Entry 8GIZ (electron microscopy, 2.70 A resolution); this record covers chains C and D of the 8 polymer chains in the assembly.

== Chain C (and D) ==
Molecule: DNA polymerase III subunit tau
From: Escherichia coli K-12
Notes: EC 2.7.7.7; chain D of this document is another copy of the same molecule, construct and numbering; everything in this record applies to it too
UniProt: P06710 (DPO3X_ECOLI), isoform P06710-2; residue numbers follow UniProt; this construct covers 1-430
Amino-acid sequence (431 residues; each row starts with the number of its first residue):
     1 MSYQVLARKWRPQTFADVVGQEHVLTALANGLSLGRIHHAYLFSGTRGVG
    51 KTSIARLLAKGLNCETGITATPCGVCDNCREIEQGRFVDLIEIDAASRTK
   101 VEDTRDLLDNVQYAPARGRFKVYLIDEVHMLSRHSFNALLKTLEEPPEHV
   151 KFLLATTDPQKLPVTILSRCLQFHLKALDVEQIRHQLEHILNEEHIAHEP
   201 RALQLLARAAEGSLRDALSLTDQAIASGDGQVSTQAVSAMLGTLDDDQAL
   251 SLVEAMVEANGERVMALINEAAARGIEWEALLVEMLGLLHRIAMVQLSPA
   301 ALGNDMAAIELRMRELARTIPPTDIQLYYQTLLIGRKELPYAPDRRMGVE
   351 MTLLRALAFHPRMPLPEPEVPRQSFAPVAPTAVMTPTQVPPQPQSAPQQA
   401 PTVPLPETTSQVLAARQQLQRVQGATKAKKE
Disordered / not traced: 1-2, 370-431 (chain D: 1, 362-431)
Differences from the reference sequence: expression tag (431)
Swiss-Prot annotation at these positions:
  - binding site (ATP): Gly-45 to Thr-52
  - binding site (Zn(2+)): Cys-64, Cys-73, Cys-76, Cys-79
  - mutagenesis: Gly-118 (G118D: In dnaX2016(Ts); present in both isoforms, unable to grow at 42 degrees Celsius)
Bound ions: Mg2+: Thr-52 (together with ATP-gamma-S); Zn2+: Cys-64, Cys-73, Cys-76, Cys-79
Ligand contacts:
  - ATP-gamma-S (AGS; phosphothiophosphoric acid-adenylate ester), molecule 1: Leu-6, Ala-7, Trp-10, Arg-11, Pro-12, Asp-17, Val-18, Val-19, Gln-21, Thr-46, Arg-47, Gly-48, Val-49, Gly-50, Lys-51, Thr-52, Ser-53, Glu-127, Leu-178, Leu-214, Arg-215, Leu-218
  - ATP-gamma-S (AGS), molecule 2: Glu-144, Thr-165, Arg-169
Reported in the primary citation:
  - binding site for ATP-gamma-S: Arg-169

== Chain C / chain D interface ==
Residue-residue contacts (81):
  Tyr-3(C) with Gly-35(D); Glu-148(D)
  Val-5(C) with His-38(D); His-39(D)
  Arg-8(C) with His-39(D); Glu-144(D); Glu-145(D); Pro-146(D), hydrogen bond (side chain-backbone)
  Arg-11(C) with Glu-144(D), salt bridge; Glu-145(D), salt bridge
  Arg-47(C) with Val-164(D); Ser-168(D)
  Arg-56(C) with Glu-145(D), salt bridge
  Asp-94(C) with Asn-137(D); Ala-138(D)
  Ala-96(C) with Arg-105(D), hydrogen bond (backbone-side chain); His-134(D); Asn-137(D)
  Ser-97(C) with Arg-105(D), hydrogen bond (backbone-side chain)
  Thr-99(C) with His-134(D)
  Glu-127(C) with Asn-137(D)
  Met-130(C) with His-134(D); Asn-137(D)
  Arg-215(C) with Glu-144(D), salt bridge; Ser-168(D); Arg-169(D)
  Asp-216(C) with Ser-168(D), hydrogen bond
  Ser-219(C) with Ser-168(D), hydrogen bond (side chain-backbone)
  Asp-222(C) with Arg-36(D); His-38(D)
  Gln-223(C) with His-23(D); Gln-172(D), hydrogen bond (side chain-backbone); Phe-173(D)
  Ile-225(C) with Arg-36(D)
  Ala-226(C) with Ala-27(D); Asn-30(D), hydrogen bond (backbone-side chain)
  Ser-227(C) with His-23(D), hydrogen bond; Ala-27(D); Asn-30(D), hydrogen bond (backbone-side chain)
  Asp-229(C) with Asn-30(D)
  Gly-230(C) with Leu-34(D)
  Met-240(C) with His-23(D)
  Gly-261(C) with Leu-297(D)
  Met-265(C) with Met-294(D), hydrophobic; Leu-297(D), hydrophobic
  Glu-338(C) with Gln-330(D), hydrogen bond; Leu-333(D)
  Tyr-341(C) with Leu-333(D); Arg-336(D), hydrogen bond (backbone-side chain); Lys-337(D)
  Ala-342(C) with Tyr-329(D); Leu-333(D), hydrophobic
  Pro-343(C) with Leu-286(D), hydrophobic; Tyr-329(D)
  Met-347(C) with Gly-287(D); His-290(D)
  Glu-350(C) with His-290(D), salt bridge; Met-294(D)
  Met-351(C) with His-290(D); Ala-293(D), hydrophobic; Ile-325(D), hydrophobic; Gln-326(D); Tyr-329(D), hydrophobic
  Leu-354(C) with Ala-293(D); Leu-297(D), hydrophobic; Gln-326(D)
  Arg-355(C) with Gln-326(D), hydrogen bond (side chain-backbone); Tyr-329(D); Gln-330(D), hydrogen bond
  Ala-358(C) with Pro-322(D), hydrophobic
  Phe-359(C) with Thr-323(D)
  Leu-365(C) with Pro-322(D), hydrophobic
  Pro-366(C) with Pro-322(D)
  Glu-367(C) with Pro-321(D); Pro-322(D); Thr-323(D)
  Pro-368(C) with Arg-318(D); Thr-319(D)
  Glu-369(C) with Arg-318(D); Thr-319(D); Pro-321(D)
Interface residues without a listed pair, chain C (44 interface residues in all): Gly-228, Gly-348, Leu-357
Interface residues without a listed pair, chain D (52 interface residues in all): Thr-26, Ile-37, Arg-133, Leu-140, Lys-141, Thr-165, Cys-170, Leu-171, Val-283, Leu-289, Arg-291, Ala-317, Ile-320

== Summary ==
Chain C and chain D form an interface of 44 and 52 residues respectively, with 13 hydrogen bonds and 5 salt
bridges. Among the polar pairs are Arg-11(C)/Glu-144(D), Arg-11(C)/Glu-145(D) and Arg-56(C)/Glu-145(D).
Ligands of chain C: ATP-gamma-S. The paper reports a binding site for ATP-gamma-S at Arg-169(C).
Chain C and chain D are both DNA polymerase III subunit tau (Escherichia coli K-12); the structure, E. coli
clamp loader with open clamp, was determined by electron microscopy together with 8GIY, 8GJ0, 8GJ1, 8GJ2 and
8GJ3 from the same study.
